PDB entry 6Y9N | X-ray diffraction, 1.93 A resolution | chains A and B

[Chain A]
Protein: Whirlin
Source organism: Mus musculus
UniProtKB: Q80VW5 (WHRN_MOUSE); residues 809-906 here correspond to UniProt positions 821-918 (UniProt number = residue number + 12)
Chain sequence (105 residues; numbered 802 to 906; the number before each row is that of its first residue):
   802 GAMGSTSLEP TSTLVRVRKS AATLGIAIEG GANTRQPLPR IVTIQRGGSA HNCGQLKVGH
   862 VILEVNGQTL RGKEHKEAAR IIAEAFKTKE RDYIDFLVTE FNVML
Unresolved in the structure: 802-810
Sequence notes: expression tag (802-808)
What the authors report for this chain:
  - contacts within the chain: K820-T889, K820-F887 (hydrophobic contact), L825-F887 (hydrophobic contact), F887-I895 (hydrophobic contact)

[Chain B]
Protein: Unconventional myosin-XV
UniProtKB: Q9QZZ4 (MYO15_MOUSE); numbering as in UniProt (aligned over 3499-3511)
Chain sequence (13 residues; row label = number of the first residue in the row):
  3499 ERLTLPPSEI TLL

[How chain A and chain B interact]
Residue-residue contacts (30):
  L825(A) - L3511(B)
  G826(A) - L3511(B)  hydrogen bond (backbone-backbone)
  I827(A) - L3510(B)
  I827(A) - L3511(B)  hydrogen bond (backbone-backbone)
  A828(A) - T3509(B)
  A828(A) - L3510(B)  hydrophobic
  I829(A) - I3508(B)
  I829(A) - T3509(B)  hydrogen bond (backbone-backbone)
  I829(A) - L3511(B)  hydrophobic
  E830(A) - R3500(B)  salt bridge
  E830(A) - L3501(B)  hydrogen bond (side chain-backbone)
  E830(A) - T3502(B)  hydrogen bond
  E830(A) - E3507(B)
  E830(A) - I3508(B)
  G831(A) - T3502(B)
  T835(A) - S3506(B)
  R836(A) - L3501(B)  hydrogen bond (side chain-backbone)
  R836(A) - L3503(B)
  Q837(A) - L3501(B)
  Q837(A) - T3502(B)
  R841(A) - E3499(B)  hydrogen bond (side chain-backbone)
  R841(A) - L3501(B)
  V843(A) - E3499(B)
  H876(A) - E3507(B)
  H876(A) - I3508(B)
  H876(A) - T3509(B)  hydrogen bond
  K877(A) - E3507(B)  salt bridge
  A880(A) - T3509(B)
  A880(A) - L3511(B)
  A884(A) - L3511(B)  hydrophobic
Other interface residues (no listed pair), chain A (20 interface residues in all): N834, V859, I883, N903
The authors on this interface:
  - residue pairs: L825(A)-L3511(B) (water-mediated contact), G826(A)-L3511(B) (hydrogen bond), I827(A)-L3511(B) (hydrogen bond), A828(A)-L3510(B) (hydrophobic contact), V843(A)-I3508(B) (hydrophobic contact), H876(A)-T3509(B) (hydrogen bond), K877(A)-E3507(B) (hydrogen bond)

[Overview]
20 residues of chain A and 11 residues of chain B are in contact, with 8 hydrogen bonds and 2 salt bridges.
Polar contacts include E830(A)-R3500(B), K877(A)-E3507(B) and G826(A)-L3511(B). The paper describes a
water-mediated contact between L825(A) and L3511(B); hydrogen bonds between G826(A) and L3511(B), I827(A) and
L3511(B) and H876(A) and T3509(B) among others; hydrophobic contacts between A828(A) and L3510(B) and V843(A)
and I3508(B). The paper reports contacts within the chain involving K820(A), T889(A) and F887(A) among others.
Here chain A is Whirlin (Mus musculus) and chain B is Unconventional myosin-XV. Entry 6Y9N (Crystal structure
of Whirlin PDZ3_C-ter in complex with Myosin 15a C-terminal PDZ binding motif peptide) was determined by X-ray
diffraction (same publication as 6Y38, 6Y9O, 6Y9P and 6Y9Q).
